Entry 5JGE (X-ray diffraction, 1.91 A resolution); this record covers chains B and C of the 3 polymer chains in the assembly.

[Chain B]
Protein: Autophagy-related protein 19
From: Saccharomyces cerevisiae
UniProtKB: P35193 (ATG19_YEAST); residues 160-187 here = UniProt positions 160-187
Amino-acid sequence (32 residues; each row starts with the number of its first residue):
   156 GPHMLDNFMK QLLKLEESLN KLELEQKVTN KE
Unresolved in the structure: 183-187
Construct notes: expression tag (156-159)
What the authors report for this chain:
  - mutagenesis - E171A/N175A/E178A: abolished binding to Ape1 propeptide (chain C)

[Chain C]
Protein: Ape1 propeptide
From: Saccharomyces cerevisiae
Amino-acid sequence (23 residues; each row starts with the number of its first residue; numbers below 1 keep their minus sign (Gly-1 is residue -1)):
    -1 GPMEEQREIL EQLKKTLQML TVY
What the authors report for this chain:
  - mutagenesis - R5Q, L11S: decreased binding to Autophagy-related protein 19 (chain B)

[Interface between chain B and chain C]
Pairs across the interface (12; chain B residue first):
  Met159(B) - Met17(C)  hydrophobic
  Met159(B) - Leu18(C)
  Leu160(B) - Leu18(C)
  Phe163(B) - Leu11(C)
  Phe163(B) - Thr14(C)
  Phe163(B) - Leu15(C)
  Phe163(B) - Leu18(C)  hydrophobic
  Gln166(B) - Leu11(C)
  Leu170(B) - Gln4(C)
  Leu170(B) - Leu11(C)  hydrophobic
  Ser173(B) - Gln4(C)
  Leu177(B) - Met1(C)  hydrophobic
Also at the interface, not in a pair above, chain B (10 interface residues in all): Gly156, Leu167, Leu174
Also at the interface, not in a pair above, chain C (11 interface residues in all): Pro0, Ile7, Leu8, Thr19

[In short]
The interface between chain B and chain C involves 10 residues on one side and 11 on the other. The paper
reports that R5Q and L11S of chain C reduce binding to Autophagy-related protein 19 (chain B);
E171A/N175A/E178A of chain B abolish binding to Ape1 propeptide (chain C).
Here chain B is Autophagy-related protein 19 and chain C is Ape1 propeptide, both from Saccharomyces
cerevisiae. Entry 5JGE (Crystal structure of Atg19 coiled-coil complexed with Ape1 propeptide) was determined
by X-ray diffraction together with 5JGF, 5JH9 and 5JHC from the same study.
